Entry 3L16 (X-ray diffraction, 2.90 A resolution); this record covers chain A.

Chain A:
Name: Phosphatidylinositol-4,5-bisphosphate 3-kinase catalytic subunit gamma isoform
Organism: Homo sapiens
Notes: EC 2.7.1.153
Reference sequence: P48736 (PK3CG_HUMAN); numbering as in UniProt (aligned over 144-1102)
Amino-acid sequence (966 residues; row label = number of the first residue in the row):
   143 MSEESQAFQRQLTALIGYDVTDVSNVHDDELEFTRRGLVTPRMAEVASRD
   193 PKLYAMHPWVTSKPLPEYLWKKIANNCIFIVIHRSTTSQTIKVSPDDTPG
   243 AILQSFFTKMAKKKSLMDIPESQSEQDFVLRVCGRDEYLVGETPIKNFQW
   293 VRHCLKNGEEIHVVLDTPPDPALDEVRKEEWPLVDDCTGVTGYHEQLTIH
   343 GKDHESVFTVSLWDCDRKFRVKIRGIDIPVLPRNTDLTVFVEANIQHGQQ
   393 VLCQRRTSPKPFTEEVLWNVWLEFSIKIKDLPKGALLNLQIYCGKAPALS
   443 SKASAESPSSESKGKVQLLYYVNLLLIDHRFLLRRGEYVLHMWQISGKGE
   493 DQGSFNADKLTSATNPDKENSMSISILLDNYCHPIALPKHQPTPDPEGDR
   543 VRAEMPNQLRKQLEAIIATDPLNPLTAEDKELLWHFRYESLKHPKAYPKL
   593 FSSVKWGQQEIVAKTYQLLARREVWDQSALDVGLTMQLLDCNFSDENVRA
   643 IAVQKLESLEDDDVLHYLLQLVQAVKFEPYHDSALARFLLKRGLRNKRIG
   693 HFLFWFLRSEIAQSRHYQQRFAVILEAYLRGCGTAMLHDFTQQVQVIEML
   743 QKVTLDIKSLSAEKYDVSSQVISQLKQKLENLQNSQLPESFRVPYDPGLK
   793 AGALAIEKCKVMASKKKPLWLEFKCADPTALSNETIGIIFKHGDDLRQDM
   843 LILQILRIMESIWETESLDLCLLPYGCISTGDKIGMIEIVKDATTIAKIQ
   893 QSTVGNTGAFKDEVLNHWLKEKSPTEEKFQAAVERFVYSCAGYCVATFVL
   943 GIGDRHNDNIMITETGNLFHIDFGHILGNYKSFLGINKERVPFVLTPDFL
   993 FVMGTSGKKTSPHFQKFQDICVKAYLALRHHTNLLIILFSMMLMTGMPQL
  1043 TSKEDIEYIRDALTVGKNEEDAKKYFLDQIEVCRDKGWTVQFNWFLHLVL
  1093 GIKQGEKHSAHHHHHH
Not modelled in the structure: 254-266, 323-356, 436-459, 490-496, 523-524, 529-543, 968-980, 1092-1108
Differences from the reference sequence: expression tag (143, 1103-1108)
Residues lining bound ligands: JZX (5-(6-{[4-(methylsulfonyl)piperazin-1-yl]methyl}-4-morpholin-4-ylthieno[3,2-d]pyrimidin-2-yl)pyridin-2-amine): Lys802, Val803, Met804, Ala805, Trp812, Ile831, Lys833, Asp836, Leu838, Asp841, Tyr867, Ile879, Glu880, Ile881, Val882, Thr887, Lys890, Met953, Phe961, Ile963, Asp964
Curated features (UniProtKB/Swiss-Prot):
  - region: Val803 to Lys809 (G-loop), Gly943 to Asn951 (Catalytic loop), His962 to Thr988 (Activation loop)
  - binding site (ATP): Gly829 to Leu838, Leu864 to Thr872, Phe961 to Leu969
  - modified residue: Thr1024 (Phosphothreonine), Ser1101 (Phosphoserine)

Overview:
Bound to chain A: compound JZX. UniProt lists 28 ATP-binding residues.
Chain A is Phosphatidylinositol-4,5-bisphosphate 3-kinase catalytic subunit gamma isoform (Homo sapiens); the
structure, Discovery of (thienopyrimidin-2-yl)aminopyrimidines as Potent, Selective, and Orally Available
Pan-PI3-Kinase and Dual Pan-PI3-Kinase/mTOR Inhibitors for the ..., was determined by X-ray diffraction,
deposited together with 3L13 and 3L17.
